Entry 5CW1 (X-ray diffraction, 1.45 A resolution); this record covers chain A.

# Chain A
Protein: Proteinase K
From: Engyodontium album
Notes: EC 3.4.21.64
UniProt: P06873 (PRTK_ENGAL); residues 1-279 here correspond to UniProt positions 106-384 (UniProt number = residue number + 105)
Chain sequence (279 residues; row label = number of the first residue in the row):
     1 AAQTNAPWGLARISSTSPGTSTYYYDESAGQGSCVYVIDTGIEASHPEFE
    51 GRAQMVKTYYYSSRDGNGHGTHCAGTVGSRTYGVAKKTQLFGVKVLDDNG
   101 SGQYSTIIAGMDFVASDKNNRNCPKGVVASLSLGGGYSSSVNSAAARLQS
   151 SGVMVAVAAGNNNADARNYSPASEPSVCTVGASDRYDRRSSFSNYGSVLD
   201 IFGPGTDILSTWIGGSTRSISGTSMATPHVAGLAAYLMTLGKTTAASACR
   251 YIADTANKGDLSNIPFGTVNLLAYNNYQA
Construct notes: conflict Asp-207 (Ser312 in P06873)
Disulfide bonds: Cys-34/Cys-123, Cys-178/Cys-249
Residues lining bound ligands:
  - 4-iodopyrazole (PYZ), molecule 1: Tyr-104, Ile-107, Leu-133, Gly-134, Gly-135, Gly-136, Ser-138, Val-141, Ser-170
  - 4-iodopyrazole (PYZ), molecule 2: Ser-132, Leu-133, Gly-134, Gly-135, Ala-158, Ala-159, Gly-160, Asn-161, Thr-223, Ser-224
  - 4-iodopyrazole (PYZ), molecule 3: Ala-172, Glu-174, Pro-175, Val-177, Thr-179, Ser-197, Val-198, Asp-200
Curated features (UniProtKB/Swiss-Prot):
  - active site (Charge relay system): Asp-39, His-69, Ser-224
  - binding site (Ca(2+)): Thr-16, Pro-175, Val-177, Asp-200, Asp-260
From the paper describing this entry:
  - conformationally variable residues (side-chain flip): Tyr-104
  - binding site for 4-iodopyrazole: Tyr-104

# Overview
Ligands of chain A: 3 copies of 4-iodopyrazole. Curated annotation (UniProt) lists 3 active-site residues and
5 Ca2+-binding residues. From the paper: a binding site for 4-iodopyrazole at Tyr-104; conformational
variability at Tyr-104.
Chain A is Proteinase K (Engyodontium album); the structure, Proteinase K complexed with 4-iodopyrazole, was
determined by X-ray diffraction (same publication as 5CYM and 5CYQ).
